6P9R - chain A; structure by X-ray diffraction, 1.75 A resolution.

Chain A:
Name: Acyl-[acyl-carrier-protein]--UDP-N-acetylglucosamine O-acyltransferase
Source organism: Escherichia coli
Notes: EC 2.3.1.129
Reference sequence: W9AB79 (W9AB79_ECOLX); residue numbers follow UniProt; this construct covers 1-262
Sequence (268 residues; each row starts with the number of its first residue):
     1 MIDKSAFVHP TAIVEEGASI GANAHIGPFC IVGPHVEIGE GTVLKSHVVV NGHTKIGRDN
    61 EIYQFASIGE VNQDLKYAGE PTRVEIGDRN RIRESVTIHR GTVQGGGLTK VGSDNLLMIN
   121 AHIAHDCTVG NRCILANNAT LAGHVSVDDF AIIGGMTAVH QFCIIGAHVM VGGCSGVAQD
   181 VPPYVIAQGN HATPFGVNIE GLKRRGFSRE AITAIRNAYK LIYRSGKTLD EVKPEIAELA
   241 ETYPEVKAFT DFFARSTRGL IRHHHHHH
Disordered / not traced: 264-268
Sequence notes: expression tag (263-268)
Small-molecule neighbours:
  - O5M ({(3R)-3-[(2-fluorophenyl)methyl]morpholin-4-yl}[3-(4-methylpyridin-2-yl)-1H-pyrazol-5-yl]methanone): M118, I134, A136, I152, I153, G154, G155, H160, Q161, M170, V171, G172, G173, A178, Q188, H191
  - U20 (uridine-5'-diphosphate-3-O-(R-3-hydroxymyristoyl)-N-acetyl-D-glucosamine): Q73, D74, L75, K76, L116, M118, H122, A124, H125, I134, N137, T140, L141, A142, G143, H144, I152, G155, A158, V159, H160, Q161, F162, M170, G173, C174, G176, V177, N190, H191, N198, E200, G201, R204, R205

In short:
Bound to chain A: compound U20 and compound O5M.
Chain A is Acyl-[acyl-carrier-protein]--UDP-N-acetylglucosamine O-acyltransferase (Escherichia coli); the
structure, E.coli LpxA in complex with UDP-3-O-(R-3-hydroxymyristoyl)-GlcNAc and Compound 6, was determined by
X-ray diffraction together with 6P9P, 6P9Q, 6P9S and 6P9T from the same study.
